PDB entry 5U2V | X-ray diffraction, 2.20 A resolution | chains A and G of the 4 polymer chains in the assembly

== Chain A ==
Molecule: Major histocompatibility complex class I-related gene protein
Source organism: Homo sapiens
Reference sequence: Q95460 (HMR1_HUMAN); residues 1-270 here correspond to UniProt positions 23-292 (UniProt number = residue number + 22)
Chain sequence (271 residues; numbered 0 to 270; the number before each row is that of its first residue; numbering starts at 0):
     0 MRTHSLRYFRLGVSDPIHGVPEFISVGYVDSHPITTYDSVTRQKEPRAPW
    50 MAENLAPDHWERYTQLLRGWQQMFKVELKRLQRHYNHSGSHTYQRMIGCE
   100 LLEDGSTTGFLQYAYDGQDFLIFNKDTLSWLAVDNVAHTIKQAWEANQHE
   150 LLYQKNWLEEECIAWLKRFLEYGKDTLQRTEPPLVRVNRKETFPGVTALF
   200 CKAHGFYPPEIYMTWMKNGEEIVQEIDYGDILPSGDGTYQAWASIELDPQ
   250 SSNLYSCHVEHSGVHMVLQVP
Unresolved in the structure: 247-252, 270
Disulfide bonds: Cys98-Cys161, Cys200-Cys256
Covalently attached groups: 2-hydroxy-5-methoxybenzaldehyde (7WQ) linked to Lys43
Construct notes: initiating methionine (0); conflict Ser261 (Cys283 in Q95460)
Ligand contacts: 2-hydroxy-5-methoxybenzaldehyde (7WQ): Tyr7, Thr34, His58, Trp59, Tyr62, Leu66, Trp156, Trp164, Phe168
Swiss-Prot annotation at these positions:
  - binding site (5-(2-oxoethylideneamino)-6-(D-ribitylamino)uracil): Arg9, Ser24, Lys43, Arg94, Tyr152, Gln153
  - binding site (5-(2-oxopropylideneamino)-6-(D-ribitylamino)uracil): Arg9, Ser24, Lys43, Arg94, Tyr152, Gln153
  - binding site (7-hydroxy-6-methyl-8-(1-D-ribityl)lumazine): Arg9, Ser24, Lys43, Arg94, Tyr152, Gln153
  - binding site (8-(9H-purin-6-yl)-2-oxa-8-azabicyclo[3.3.1]nona-3,6-diene-4,6-dicarbaldehyde): Arg9, Lys43, His58, Arg94
  - binding site (2-amino-4-oxopteridine-6-carbaldehyde): Lys43
  - binding site (pyridoxal): Lys43
  - glycosylation: Asn85 (N-linked (GlcNAc...) asparagine)
What the authors report for this chain:
  - binding site for 2-hydroxy-5-methoxybenzaldehyde: Tyr7, Lys43, His58

== Chain G ==
Molecule: MAIT T-cell receptor alpha chain
Source organism: Homo sapiens
Chain sequence (203 residues; row label = number of the first residue in the row):
     1 GQNIDQPTEMTATEGAIVQINCTYQTSGFNGLFWYQQHAGEAPTFLSYNV
    51 LDGLEEKGRFSSFLSRSKGYSYLLLKELQMKDSASYLCAVKDSNYQLIWG
   101 AGTKLIIKPDIQNPDPAVYQLRDSKSSDKSVCLFTDFDSQTNVSQSKDSD
   151 VYITDKCVLDMRSMDFKSNSAVAWSNKSDFACANAFNNSIIPEDTFFPSP
   201 ESS
Unresolved in the structure: 126-129, 177-178, 200-203
Disulfide bonds: Cys22-Cys88, Cys132-Cys182

== How chain A and chain G interact ==
Residue-residue contacts (29):
  Arg61(A) with Asn94(G), hydrogen bond (side chain-backbone); Tyr95(G), hydrogen bond (side chain-backbone); Gln96(G)
  Tyr62(A) with Ser93(G), hydrogen bond (side chain-backbone); Asn94(G), hydrogen bond; Tyr95(G)
  Leu65(A) with Tyr95(G), hydrophobic
  His148(A) with Tyr48(G); Glu55(G), salt bridge
  Leu151(A) with Val50(G); Leu51(G), hydrophobic
  Tyr152(A) with Asn30(G); Tyr48(G); Val50(G); Tyr95(G)
  Lys154(A) with Leu51(G)
  Asn155(A) with Phe29(G), hydrogen bond (side chain-backbone); Val50(G); Leu51(G); Arg66(G), hydrogen bond
  Trp156(A) with Asn30(G); Tyr95(G), hydrogen bond
  Glu159(A) with Arg66(G), salt bridge
  Glu160(A) with Gly28(G); Phe29(G), hydrogen bond (side chain-backbone); Asn30(G); Ser93(G), hydrogen bond
  Trp164(A) with Ser93(G); Asn94(G)
Also at the interface, not in a pair above, chain A (13 interface residues in all): Trp69

== In short ==
13 residues of chain A face 12 of chain G across their interface; the contacts include 9 hydrogen bonds and 2
salt bridges. Polar pairs include His148(A)-Glu55(G), Glu159(A)-Arg66(G) and Arg61(A)-Asn94(G).
2-hydroxy-5-methoxybenzaldehyde is covalently linked to Lys43(A). The paper reports a binding site for
2-hydroxy-5-methoxybenzaldehyde at Tyr7(A), Lys43(A) and His58(A).
Chain A is Major histocompatibility complex class I-related gene protein and chain G is MAIT T-cell receptor
alpha chain, both from Homo sapiens; the structure, Structure of human MR1-HMB in complex with human MAIT A-F7
TCR, was determined by X-ray diffraction (same publication as 5U1R, 5U16, 5U17, 5U6Q and 5U72).
